PDB entry 8BQ2 | electron microscopy, 3.80 A resolution | chains A and W of the 10 polymer chains in the assembly

== Chain A ==
Molecule: DNA repair protein RAD51 homolog 1
Organism: Homo sapiens
UniProt: Q06609 (RAD51_HUMAN); numbering as in UniProt (aligned over 1-339)
Chain sequence (339 residues; row label = number of the first residue in the row):
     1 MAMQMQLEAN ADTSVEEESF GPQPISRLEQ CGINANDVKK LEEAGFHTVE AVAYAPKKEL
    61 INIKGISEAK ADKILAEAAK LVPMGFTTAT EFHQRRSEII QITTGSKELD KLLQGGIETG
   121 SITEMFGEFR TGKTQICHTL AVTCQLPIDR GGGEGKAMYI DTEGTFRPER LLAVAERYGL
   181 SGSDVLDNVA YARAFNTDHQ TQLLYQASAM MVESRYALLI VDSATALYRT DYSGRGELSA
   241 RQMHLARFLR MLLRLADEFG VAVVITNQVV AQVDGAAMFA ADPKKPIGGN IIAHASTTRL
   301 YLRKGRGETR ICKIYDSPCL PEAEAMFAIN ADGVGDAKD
Unresolved in the structure: 1-20, 274-282
Bound ions: Ca2+ site 1: Thr134 (together with ATP); Ca2+ site 2: Ala293, Ser296, Asp316 (together with ATP)
Small-molecule neighbours:
  - ATP (adenosine-5'-triphosphate), molecule 1: Glu128, Phe129, Arg130, Thr131, Gly132, Lys133, Thr134, Gln135, Glu163, Arg170, Arg310, Ile329, Asn330, Ala331
  - ATP, molecule 2: Ala293, His294, Ser296, Asp316, Ser317, Pro318, Cys319, Leu320, Pro321, Glu322
From the paper describing this entry:
  - Ca2+ coordination: Ala293, Ser296, Asp316
  - binding site for the 30-nt DNA strand (chain W): Gly289, Asn290, Ile291
  - binding site for ATP: His294

== Chain W ==
Molecule: 30-nt DNA strand
Sequence (30 nucleotides; each row starts with the number of its first residue):
     1 GGAGGAGGAG GAGGAGGAGG AGGAGGAGGA

== How chain A and chain W interact ==
Pairs across the interface - 14 pairs, chain A then chain W:
  Arg229(A) - DA30(W)  salt bridge to the phosphate
  Leu238(A) - DG28(W)  sugar contact
  Ser239(A) - DA27(W)  sugar contact
  Arg241(A) - DG28(W)  phosphate contact
  Arg241(A) - DG29(W)  salt bridge to the phosphate
  Gln242(A) - DA27(W)  hydrogen bond to the phosphate
  Gln242(A) - DG28(W)  hydrogen bond to the phosphate
  Val270(A) - DA30(W)  phosphate contact
  Ala271(A) - DA30(W)  sugar contact
  Ile287(A) - DG29(W)  phosphate contact
  Ile287(A) - DA30(W)  phosphate contact
  Gly288(A) - DG29(W)  hydrogen bond to the phosphate
  Gly289(A) - DG28(W)  phosphate contact
  Asn290(A) - DG28(W)  hydrogen bond to the phosphate
Also at the interface, not in a pair above, chain A (16 interface residues in all): Arg235, Met243, Gln272, Val273, Ile291

== Overview ==
16 residues of chain A face 4 of chain W across their interface; the contacts include 4 hydrogen bonds and 2
salt bridges. Polar contacts include Gln242(A)-DA27(W), Gln242(A)-DG28(W) and Gly288(A)-DG29(W). From the
paper: a binding site for the 30-nt DNA strand (chain W) at Gly289(A), Asn290(A) and Ile291(A); a binding site
for ATP at His294(A).
Here chain A is DNA repair protein RAD51 homolog 1 (Homo sapiens) and chain W is a 30-nt DNA strand. Entry
8BQ2 (CryoEM structure of the pre-synaptic RAD51 nucleoprotein filament in the presence of ATP and Ca2+) was
determined by electron microscopy (same publication as 8BR2 and 8BSC).
